Entry 1EV6 (X-ray diffraction, 1.90 A resolution); this record covers chains E and F of the 12 polymer chains in the assembly.

Chain E:
Name: Insulin
UniProt: P01308 (INS_HUMAN); residues 1-21 here correspond to UniProt positions 90-110 (UniProt number = residue number + 89)
Chain sequence (21 residues; numbered 1 to 21; the number before each row is that of its first residue):
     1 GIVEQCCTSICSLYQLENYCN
Cystine bridges: Cys6-Cys11
Small-molecule neighbours: m-cresol (CRS): Cys6, Ser9, Ile10, Cys11, Leu16

Chain F:
Name: Insulin
UniProt: P01308 (INS_HUMAN); residues 1-30 here correspond to UniProt positions 25-54 (UniProt number = residue number + 24)
Chain sequence (30 residues; each row starts with the number of its first residue):
     1 FVNQHLCGSHLVEALYLVCGERGFFYTPKT
Bound ions: Zn2+: His10 (together with chloride ion) (shared with 1 residue of chain B; 1 residue of chain J)
Small-molecule neighbours: m-cresol (CRS): Cys7, His10, Leu11, Ala14

How chain E and chain F interact:
Residue-residue contacts (24):
  Gly1(E) - Lys29(F)
  Gly1(E) - Thr30(F)  hydrogen bond (backbone-backbone)
  Ile2(E) - Leu15(F)  hydrophobic
  Ile2(E) - Tyr26(F)  hydrophobic
  Ile2(E) - Thr27(F)
  Val3(E) - Tyr26(F)
  Glu4(E) - Thr30(F)
  Cys6(E) - Cys7(F)
  Cys6(E) - Leu11(F)  hydrophobic
  Cys7(E) - Cys7(F)  disulfide
  Cys7(E) - Leu11(F)  hydrophobic
  Leu13(E) - Val18(F)  hydrophobic
  Leu16(E) - Leu15(F)
  Glu17(E) - Val18(F)
  Tyr19(E) - Phe24(F)
  Tyr19(E) - Phe25(F)  hydrogen bond (backbone-backbone)
  Cys20(E) - Val18(F)  hydrophobic
  Cys20(E) - Cys19(F)  disulfide
  Cys20(E) - Arg22(F)
  Cys20(E) - Gly23(F)
  Asn21(E) - Arg22(F)  hydrogen bond (backbone-side chain)
  Asn21(E) - Gly23(F)  hydrogen bond (backbone-backbone)
  Asn21(E) - Phe24(F)  hydrogen bond (side chain-backbone)
  Asn21(E) - Phe25(F)
Also at the interface, not in a pair above, chain F (16 interface residues in all): Gly8, Ala14, Pro28
Cross-chain cystine bridges: Cys7(E)-Cys7(F), Cys20(E)-Cys19(F)

In short:
Chain E and chain F form an interface of 12 and 16 residues respectively, with 2 disulfide bonds and 5
hydrogen bonds. Polar pairs include Asn21(E)-Arg22(F), Asn21(E)-Phe24(F) and Gly1(E)-Thr30(F). M-cresol is
bound between chain E and chain F.
Here chain E is Insulin and chain F is Insulin. Entry 1EV6 (Structure of the monoclinic form of the
M-cresol/insulin R6 hexamer) was determined by X-ray diffraction, deposited together with 1EV3 and 1EVR.
